9FXH - chain A; structure by X-ray diffraction, 2.30 A resolution.

== Chain A ==
Molecule: Glutaminyl-peptide cyclotransferase
From: Homo sapiens
Notes: EC 2.3.2.5
UniProt: Q16769 (QPCT_HUMAN); numbering as in UniProt (aligned over 32-361)
Chain sequence (341 residues; numbered 21 to 361; the number before each row is that of its first residue):
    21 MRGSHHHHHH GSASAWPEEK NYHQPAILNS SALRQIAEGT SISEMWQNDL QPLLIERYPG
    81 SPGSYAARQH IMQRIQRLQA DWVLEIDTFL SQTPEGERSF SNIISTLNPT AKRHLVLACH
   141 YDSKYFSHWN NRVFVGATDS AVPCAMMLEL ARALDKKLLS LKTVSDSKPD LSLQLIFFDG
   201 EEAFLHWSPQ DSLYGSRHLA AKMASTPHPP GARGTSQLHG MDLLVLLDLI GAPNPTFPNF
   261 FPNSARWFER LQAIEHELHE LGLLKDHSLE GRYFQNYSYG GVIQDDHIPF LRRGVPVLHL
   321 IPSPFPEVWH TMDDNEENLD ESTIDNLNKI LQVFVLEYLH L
Disordered / not traced: 21-33, 149-150, 184-186
Sequence notes: initiating methionine (21); expression tag (22-31); engineered mutation Glu-115 (Tyr in Q16769), Glu-117 (Tyr in Q16769)
Bound ions: Co2+: Asp-159, Glu-202, His-330
UniProt features mapped onto this chain:
  - active site (Proton acceptor): Glu-201, Asp-248
  - binding site (Zn(2+)): Asp-159, Glu-202, His-330
  - glycosylation (N-linked (GlcNAc...) asparagine): Asn-49, Asn-296
What the authors report for this chain:
  - Co2+ coordination: Asp-159, Glu-202, His-330

== Overview ==
Asp-159, Glu-202 and His-330 coordinate Co2+. From UniProt: active-site residues Glu-201 and Asp-248 and 3
Zn2+-binding residues. From the paper: Co2+ coordination by Asp-159, Glu-202 and His-330.
Chain A is Glutaminyl-peptide cyclotransferase (Homo sapiens); the structure, Crystal structure of
cobalt(II)-substituted double mutant Y115E Y117E human Glutaminyl Cyclase, was determined by X-ray diffraction
together with 9FXG, 9FXI and 9FXJ from the same study.
